5N63 - chain A; structure by X-ray diffraction, 2.40 A resolution.

== Chain A ==
Name: Mitogen-activated protein kinase 14
From: Homo sapiens
Notes: EC 2.7.11.24
UniProtKB: Q16539 (MK14_HUMAN); residue numbers follow UniProt; this construct covers 1-360
Amino-acid sequence (360 residues; row label = number of the first residue in the row):
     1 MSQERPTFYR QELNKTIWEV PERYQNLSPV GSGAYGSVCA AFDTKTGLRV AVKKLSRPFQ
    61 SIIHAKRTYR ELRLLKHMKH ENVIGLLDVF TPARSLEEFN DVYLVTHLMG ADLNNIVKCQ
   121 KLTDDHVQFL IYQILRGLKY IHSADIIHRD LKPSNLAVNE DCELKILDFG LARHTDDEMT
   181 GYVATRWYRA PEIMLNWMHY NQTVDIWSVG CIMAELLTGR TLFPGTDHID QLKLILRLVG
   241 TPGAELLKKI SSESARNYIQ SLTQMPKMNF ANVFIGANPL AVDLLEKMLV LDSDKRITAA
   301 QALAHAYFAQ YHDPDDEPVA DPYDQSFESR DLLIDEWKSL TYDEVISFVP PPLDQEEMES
Not modelled in the structure: 1-4, 31-34, 117-121, 169-183, 354-360
Small-molecule neighbours: 8OW (N4-[(4-fluorophenyl)methyl]-2-phenyl-quinazoline-4,7-diamine): Pro191, Glu192, Leu195, Trp197, Leu232, Leu236, Pro242, Leu246, Lys249, Ile250, Ser251, Ser252, Ala255, Ile259, Leu291, Asp292, Ser293, Asp294
From the paper describing this entry:
  - binding site for 8OW: Trp197, Lys249, Ser251, Asp294, Glu336

== Overview ==
Bound to chain A: compound 8OW. The paper reports a binding site for 8OW at Trp197, Lys249 and Ser251 among
others.
Chain A is Mitogen-activated protein kinase 14 (Homo sapiens); the structure, Crystal Structure of p38alpha in
Complex with Lipid Pocket Ligand 9c, was determined by X-ray diffraction, deposited together with 5N64, 5N65,
5N66, 5N67 and 5N68.
